Entry 8GF8 (electron microscopy, 2.90 A resolution); this record covers chains C and D of the 4 polymer chains in the assembly.

Chain C (and D):
Protein: Transient receptor potential cation channel subfamily V member 1
From: Homo sapiens
Notes: chain D of this document is another copy of the same molecule, construct and numbering; everything in this record applies to it too
UniProtKB: Q8NER1 (TRPV1_HUMAN); residues 2-839 here = UniProt positions 2-839
Sequence (1102 residues; each row starts with the number of its first residue; numbers below 1 keep their minus sign (Met-1 is residue -1)):
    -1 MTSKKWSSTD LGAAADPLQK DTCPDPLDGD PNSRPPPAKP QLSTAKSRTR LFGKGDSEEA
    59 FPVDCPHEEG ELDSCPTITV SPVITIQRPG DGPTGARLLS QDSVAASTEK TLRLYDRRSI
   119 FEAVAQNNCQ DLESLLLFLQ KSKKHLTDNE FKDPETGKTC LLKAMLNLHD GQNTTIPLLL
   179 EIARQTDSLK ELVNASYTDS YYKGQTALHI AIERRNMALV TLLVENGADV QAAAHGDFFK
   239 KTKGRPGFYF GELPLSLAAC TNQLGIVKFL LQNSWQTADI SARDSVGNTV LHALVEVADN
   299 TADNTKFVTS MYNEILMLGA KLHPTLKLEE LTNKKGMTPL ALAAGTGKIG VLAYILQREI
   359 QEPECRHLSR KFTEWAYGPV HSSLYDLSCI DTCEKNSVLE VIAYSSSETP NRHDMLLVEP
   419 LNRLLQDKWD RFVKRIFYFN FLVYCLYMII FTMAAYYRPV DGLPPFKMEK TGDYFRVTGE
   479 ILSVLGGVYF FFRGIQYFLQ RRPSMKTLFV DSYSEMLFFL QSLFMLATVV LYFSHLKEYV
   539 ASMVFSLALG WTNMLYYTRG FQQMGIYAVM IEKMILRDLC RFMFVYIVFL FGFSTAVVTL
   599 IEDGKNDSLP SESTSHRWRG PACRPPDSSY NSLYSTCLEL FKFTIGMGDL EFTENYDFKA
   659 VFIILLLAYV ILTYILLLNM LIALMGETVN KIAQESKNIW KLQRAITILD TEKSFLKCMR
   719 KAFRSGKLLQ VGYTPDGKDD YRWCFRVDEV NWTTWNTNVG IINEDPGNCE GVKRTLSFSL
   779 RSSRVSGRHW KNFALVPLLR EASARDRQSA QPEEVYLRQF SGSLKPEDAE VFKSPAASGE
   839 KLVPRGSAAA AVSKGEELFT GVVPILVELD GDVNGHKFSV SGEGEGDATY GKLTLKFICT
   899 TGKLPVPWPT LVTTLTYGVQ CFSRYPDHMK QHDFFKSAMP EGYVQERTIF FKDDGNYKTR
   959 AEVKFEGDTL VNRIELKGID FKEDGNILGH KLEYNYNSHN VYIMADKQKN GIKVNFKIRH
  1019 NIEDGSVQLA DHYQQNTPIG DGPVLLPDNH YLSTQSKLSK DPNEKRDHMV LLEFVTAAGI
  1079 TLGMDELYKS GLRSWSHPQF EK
Disordered / not traced: -1 to 114, 602-626, 770-1100
Construct notes: initiating methionine (-1); expression tag (0-1, 840-1100)
Disulfide bonds: Cys387-Cys391
Bound ions: Na+: Gly644 (shared with 1 residue of chain A; 1 residue of chain B; Gly644(D) of chain D)
Residues lining bound ligands:
  - 8IJ ((2R)-3-{[(R)-hydroxy{[(1S,2R,3R,4S,5S,6R)-2,3,4,5,6-pentahydroxycyclohexyl]oxy}phosphoryl]oxy}propane-1,2-diyl dioctadecanoate), molecule 1: Arg410, His411, Asp509, Ser510, Tyr511, Ser512, Met514, Leu515, Leu518, Phe522, Phe543, Ala546, Leu547, Thr550, Asn551, Leu553, Tyr554, Arg557, Glu570, Lys571, Ile573, Leu574, Ile697, Leu700, Gln701, Ile704
  - 8IJ, molecule 2: Phe591, Ile662, Ala666, Leu670
Reported in the primary citation:
  - binding site for 8IJ: His411, Gln701
  - mutagenesis - E693A (0.207 +/- 0.029 uM): unchanged signaling in response to capsaicin

Chain C / chain D interface:
Contacting residue pairs (116):
  Trp373(C) - Phe236(D)  hydrophobic
  Tyr375(C) - Glu211(D)
  Tyr375(C) - Phe236(D)  hydrophobic
  Tyr375(C) - Phe237(D)
  Tyr375(C) - Phe246(D)  hydrophobic
  Tyr375(C) - Phe248(D)
  Tyr375(C) - Leu255(D)
  Val378(C) - Phe246(D)  hydrophobic
  Thr450(C) - Thr593(D)
  Ala453(C) - Thr597(D)
  Tyr454(C) - Val596(D)  hydrophobic
  Tyr454(C) - Thr597(D)
  Tyr454(C) - Asn629(D)
  Arg456(C) - Thr597(D)  hydrogen bond (side chain-backbone)
  Arg456(C) - Leu598(D)  hydrogen bond (side chain-backbone)
  Arg456(C) - Ile599(D)  hydrogen bond (side chain-backbone)
  Arg456(C) - Glu600(D)
  Val458(C) - Glu600(D)
  Lys535(C) - Phe656(D)
  Glu536(C) - Phe656(D)
  Val538(C) - Leu598(D)  hydrophobic
  Ala539(C) - Val659(D)  hydrophobic
  Met541(C) - Thr597(D)
  Val542(C) - Ala594(D)
  Val542(C) - Thr597(D)
  Val542(C) - Leu663(D)  hydrophobic
  Phe543(C) - Val659(D)  hydrophobic
  Leu545(C) - Thr593(D)
  Leu545(C) - Ala594(D)  hydrophobic
  Leu545(C) - Thr597(D)
  Ala546(C) - Phe591(D)  hydrophobic
  Ala546(C) - Leu663(D)  hydrophobic
  Trp549(C) - Val586(D)
  Trp549(C) - Phe589(D)  hydrophobic
  Trp549(C) - Gly590(D)
  Trp549(C) - Thr593(D)
  Thr550(C) - Phe587(D)
  Thr550(C) - Phe591(D)
  Met552(C) - Val586(D)  hydrophobic
  Leu553(C) - Phe587(D)  hydrophobic
  Gln561(C) - Arg579(D)
  Met562(C) - Arg579(D)
  Met562(C) - Phe582(D)  hydrophobic
  Met562(C) - Val583(D)  hydrophobic
  Tyr565(C) - Arg579(D)
  Tyr565(C) - Phe580(D)
  Tyr565(C) - Val583(D)  hydrophobic
  Tyr565(C) - Leu675(D)
  Tyr565(C) - Met678(D)
  Tyr565(C) - Leu682(D)  hydrophobic
  Met568(C) - Arg579(D)
  Met568(C) - Met678(D)
  Met568(C) - Leu682(D)  hydrophobic
  Ile569(C) - Val583(D)  hydrophobic
  Ile569(C) - Met678(D)
  Met572(C) - Leu674(D)  hydrophobic
  Ile573(C) - Leu674(D)  hydrophobic
  Leu577(C) - Ile669(D)  hydrophobic
  Leu577(C) - Ile673(D)  hydrophobic
  Leu577(C) - Leu674(D)  hydrophobic
  Phe580(C) - Ile673(D)  hydrophobic
  Met581(C) - Ile669(D)  hydrophobic
  Tyr632(C) - Lys657(D)
  Tyr632(C) - Ile661(D)
  Leu636(C) - Leu648(D)  hydrophobic
  Leu636(C) - Glu649(D)
  Phe639(C) - Leu648(D)  hydrophobic
  Phe639(C) - Val668(D)  hydrophobic
  Thr642(C) - Tyr672(D)  hydrogen bond (backbone-side chain)
  Thr642(C) - Ile673(D)
  Ile643(C) - Phe641(D)  hydrophobic
  Ile643(C) - Gly644(D)
  Ile643(C) - Gly646(D)
  Ile643(C) - Val668(D)  hydrophobic
  Ile643(C) - Tyr672(D)  hydrophobic
  Gly644(C) - Gly644(D)
  Met645(C) - Gly644(D)
  Met645(C) - Met645(D)  hydrophobic
  Met645(C) - Gly646(D)
  Leu676(C) - Ile673(D)  hydrophobic
  Leu679(C) - Ile673(D)  hydrophobic
  Ile680(C) - Asn677(D)
  Ile680(C) - Ile680(D)  hydrophobic
  Met683(C) - Ile673(D)
  Met683(C) - Leu674(D)
  Met683(C) - Asn677(D)
  Met683(C) - Met678(D)  hydrogen bond (side chain-backbone)
  Met683(C) - Ala681(D)  hydrophobic
  Gly684(C) - Ala681(D)
  Val687(C) - Ala681(D)  hydrophobic
  Val687(C) - Leu682(D)  hydrophobic
  Val687(C) - Glu685(D)
  Asp746(C) - Pro244(D)
  Trp750(C) - Phe246(D)  hydrophobic
  Trp750(C) - Cys258(D)
  Trp750(C) - Val295(D)  hydrophobic
  Trp750(C) - Asp297(D)  hydrogen bond
  Trp750(C) - Asp301(D)
  Trp750(C) - Asn302(D)
  Thr751(C) - Asp301(D)
  Trp753(C) - Arg213(D)  hydrogen bond (backbone-side chain)
  Trp753(C) - Thr259(D)
  Trp753(C) - Asn260(D)
  Asp763(C) - Leu164(D)
  Asp763(C) - Arg212(D)  salt bridge
  Pro764(C) - Lys156(D)
  Pro764(C) - Leu164(D)
  Asn766(C) - Tyr200(D)
  Asn766(C) - Gln203(D)
  Cys767(C) - Tyr199(D)  hydrogen bond (backbone-side chain)
  Cys767(C) - Tyr200(D)  hydrogen bond
  Cys767(C) - Phe236(D)  hydrophobic
  Glu768(C) - Tyr199(D)
  Glu768(C) - Tyr200(D)
  Gly769(C) - Tyr199(D)
  Gly769(C) - Tyr200(D)  hydrogen bond (backbone-side chain)
Other interface residues (no listed pair), chain C (62 interface residues in all): Ala374, Gly376, Pro377, Lys640, Tyr672, Asn688, Asn754, Gly765
Other interface residues (no listed pair), chain D (70 interface residues in all): Phe305, Ser630, Leu631, Asp647, Asp655, Ile662, Leu665, Leu670, Asn688

In short:
The interface between chain C and chain D involves 62 residues on one side and 70 on the other; the contacts
include 10 hydrogen bonds and 1 salt bridge. Polar pairs include Asp763(C)-Arg212(D), Arg456(C)-Thr597(D) and
Arg456(C)-Leu598(D). The paper reports a binding site for 8IJ at His411(C) and Gln701(C); E693A of chain C
leaves signaling in response to capsaicin unchanged.
Chain C and chain D are both Transient receptor potential cation channel subfamily V member 1 (Homo sapiens);
the structure, Cryo-EM structure of human TRPV1 in cNW11 nanodisc and soybean lipids, was determined by
electron microscopy together with 8GF9 and 8GFA from the same study.
